PDB entry 2X72 | X-ray diffraction, 3.00 A resolution | chains A and B

== Chain A ==
Name: Rhodopsin
Organism: Bos taurus
Reference sequence: P02699 (OPSD_BOVIN); numbering as in UniProt (aligned over 1-348)
Amino-acid sequence (349 residues; row label = number of the first residue in the row; numbering starts at 0):
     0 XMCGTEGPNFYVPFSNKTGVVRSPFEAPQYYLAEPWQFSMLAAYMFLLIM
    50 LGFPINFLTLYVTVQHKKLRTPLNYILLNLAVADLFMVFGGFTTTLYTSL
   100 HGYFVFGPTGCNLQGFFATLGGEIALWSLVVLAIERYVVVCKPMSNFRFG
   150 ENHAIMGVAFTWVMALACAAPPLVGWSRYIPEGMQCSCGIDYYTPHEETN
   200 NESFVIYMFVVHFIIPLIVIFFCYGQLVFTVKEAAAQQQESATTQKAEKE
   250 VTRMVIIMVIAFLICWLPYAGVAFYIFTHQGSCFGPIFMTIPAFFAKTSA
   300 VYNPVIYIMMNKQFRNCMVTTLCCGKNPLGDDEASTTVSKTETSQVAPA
Not modelled in the structure: 327-348
Disulfide bonds: C2-C282, C110-C187
Covalently attached groups: N-acetylglucosamine (NAG) linked to N15; palmitic acid (PLM) linked to C322, C323
Modified / non-standard residues: ACE (acetyl group) at position 0
Sequence notes: engineered mutation C2 (Asn in P02699), Q113 (Glu in P02699), C282 (Asp in P02699)
Ligand contacts:
  - 3-sn-phosphatidic acid (LPP; 2-(hexadecanoyloxy)-1-[(phosphonooxy)methyl]ethyl hexadecanoate): R252, I255, I256, V258, I259, A260, I263, F293, F294, Y301, I305
  - retinal (RET): G114, A117, T118, C187, G188, I189, Y191, V204, M207, F208, F212, W265, Y268, A269, A272, K296
UniProt features mapped onto this chain:
  - region: D330 to A348 (Interaction with SAG)
  - motif: E134 to Y136 ('Ionic lock' involved in activated form stabilization)
  - binding site (Zn(2+)): E201, Q279
  - modified residue: M1 (N-acetylmethionine), K296 (N6-(retinylidene)lysine), S334 (Phosphoserine), T335 (Phosphothreonine), T336 (Phosphothreonine), S338 (Phosphoserine), T340 (Phosphothreonine), T342 (Phosphothreonine), S343 (Phosphoserine)
  - lipidation (S-palmitoyl cysteine): C322, C323
  - glycosylation: N15 (N-linked (GlcNAc...) asparagine)
  - mutagenesis: N15 (N15D: Normal light absorption; when associated with C-2 and C-282), G90 (G90D: Increased thermal stability and decreased retinal uptake. Decreases stability of the inactive conformation), T94 (T94I: Stabilizes the activated conformation and hinders hydrolysis of the covalent bond that retains all-trans-retinol), M257 (M257Y: Causes shift to the activated conformation)
Reported in the primary citation:
  - mutagenesis - N2C/D282C: increased stability (citing earlier work)
  - mutagenesis - E113Q: increased signaling (citing earlier work)
  - mutagenesis - E113Q: decreased stability
  - binding site for acetate ion: F208, F276
  - binding site for retinal: M207, F208, F212, W265, A269, A272
  - conformationally variable residues (side-chain flip): E134, R135, Y223, W265, Y306
  - contacts within the chain: N55-D83, D83-S298 (water-mediated contact), R135-N310 (water-mediated contact), C264-P291 (water-mediated contact), Y268-P291 (water-mediated contact), Y306-N310 (water-mediated contact)

== Chain B ==
Name: Guanine nucleotide-binding protein g(t) subunit alpha-1
Reference sequence: P04695 (GNAT1_BOVIN); residues 340-350 here = UniProt positions 340-350
Amino-acid sequence (11 residues; numbered 340 to 350; the number before each row is that of its first residue):
   340 ILENLKDCGLF
Sequence notes: engineered mutation L341 (Lys in P04695)
UniProt features mapped onto this chain:
  - region: I340, E342 to F350 (Interaction with RHO)
Reported in the primary citation:
  - mutagenesis - K341L: increased binding to Rhodopsin (chain A) (citing earlier work)
  - contacts within the chain: N343-D346 (water-mediated contact)

== How chain A and chain B interact ==
Residue-residue contacts - 16 pairs, chain A then chain B:
  L72(A) with D346(B)
  R135(A) with C347(B), hydrogen bond (side chain-backbone); L349(B)
  V138(A) with N343(B), hydrogen bond (backbone-side chain)
  V139(A) with N343(B); L344(B), hydrophobic
  K141(A) with N343(B)
  T242(A) with L341(B)
  T243(A) with L341(B)
  A246(A) with L341(B), hydrophobic; F350(B), hydrophobic
  E249(A) with L349(B)
  V250(A) with L344(B), hydrophobic
  N310(A) with G348(B)
  Q312(A) with K345(B), hydrogen bond (side chain-backbone); D346(B)
Also at the interface, not in a pair above, chain A (20 interface residues in all): R147, L226, V230, A233, K245, M257, M309, K311
Also at the interface, not in a pair above, chain B (10 interface residues in all): I340
The authors on this interface:
  - pairs named by the authors: T70(A)-D346(B) (water-mediated contact), N73(A)-D346(B) (water-mediated contact), R147(A)-D346(B) (water-mediated contact)

== Overview ==
The interface between chain A and chain B involves 20 residues on one side and 10 on the other, with 3
hydrogen bonds. Polar pairs include R135(A)-C347(B), V138(A)-N343(B) and Q312(A)-K345(B). The authors report
water-mediated contacts between T70(A) and D346(B), N73(A) and D346(B) and R147(A) and D346(B). The paper
reports a binding site for retinal at M207(A), F208(A) and F212(A) among others; N2C/D282C of chain A increase
stability; 3 substitutions were tested in all.
Chain A is Rhodopsin (Bos taurus) and chain B is Guanine nucleotide-binding protein g(t) subunit alpha-1; the
structure, Crystal structure of the constitutively active e113q,d2c,d282c rhodopsin mutant with bound galphact
peptide, was determined by X-ray diffraction.
